6LGN - chains C and I of the 46 polymer chains in the assembly; structure by electron microscopy, 5.30 A resolution (low resolution: residue-level contacts below are approximate; hydrogen-bond / salt-bridge calls are withheld).

[Chain C]
Protein: Major capsid protein
Source organism: Human herpesvirus 3
UniProt: Q6QCL5 (Q6QCL5_HHV3); numbering as in UniProt (aligned over 1-1396)
Amino-acid sequence (1396 residues; row label = number of the first residue in the row):
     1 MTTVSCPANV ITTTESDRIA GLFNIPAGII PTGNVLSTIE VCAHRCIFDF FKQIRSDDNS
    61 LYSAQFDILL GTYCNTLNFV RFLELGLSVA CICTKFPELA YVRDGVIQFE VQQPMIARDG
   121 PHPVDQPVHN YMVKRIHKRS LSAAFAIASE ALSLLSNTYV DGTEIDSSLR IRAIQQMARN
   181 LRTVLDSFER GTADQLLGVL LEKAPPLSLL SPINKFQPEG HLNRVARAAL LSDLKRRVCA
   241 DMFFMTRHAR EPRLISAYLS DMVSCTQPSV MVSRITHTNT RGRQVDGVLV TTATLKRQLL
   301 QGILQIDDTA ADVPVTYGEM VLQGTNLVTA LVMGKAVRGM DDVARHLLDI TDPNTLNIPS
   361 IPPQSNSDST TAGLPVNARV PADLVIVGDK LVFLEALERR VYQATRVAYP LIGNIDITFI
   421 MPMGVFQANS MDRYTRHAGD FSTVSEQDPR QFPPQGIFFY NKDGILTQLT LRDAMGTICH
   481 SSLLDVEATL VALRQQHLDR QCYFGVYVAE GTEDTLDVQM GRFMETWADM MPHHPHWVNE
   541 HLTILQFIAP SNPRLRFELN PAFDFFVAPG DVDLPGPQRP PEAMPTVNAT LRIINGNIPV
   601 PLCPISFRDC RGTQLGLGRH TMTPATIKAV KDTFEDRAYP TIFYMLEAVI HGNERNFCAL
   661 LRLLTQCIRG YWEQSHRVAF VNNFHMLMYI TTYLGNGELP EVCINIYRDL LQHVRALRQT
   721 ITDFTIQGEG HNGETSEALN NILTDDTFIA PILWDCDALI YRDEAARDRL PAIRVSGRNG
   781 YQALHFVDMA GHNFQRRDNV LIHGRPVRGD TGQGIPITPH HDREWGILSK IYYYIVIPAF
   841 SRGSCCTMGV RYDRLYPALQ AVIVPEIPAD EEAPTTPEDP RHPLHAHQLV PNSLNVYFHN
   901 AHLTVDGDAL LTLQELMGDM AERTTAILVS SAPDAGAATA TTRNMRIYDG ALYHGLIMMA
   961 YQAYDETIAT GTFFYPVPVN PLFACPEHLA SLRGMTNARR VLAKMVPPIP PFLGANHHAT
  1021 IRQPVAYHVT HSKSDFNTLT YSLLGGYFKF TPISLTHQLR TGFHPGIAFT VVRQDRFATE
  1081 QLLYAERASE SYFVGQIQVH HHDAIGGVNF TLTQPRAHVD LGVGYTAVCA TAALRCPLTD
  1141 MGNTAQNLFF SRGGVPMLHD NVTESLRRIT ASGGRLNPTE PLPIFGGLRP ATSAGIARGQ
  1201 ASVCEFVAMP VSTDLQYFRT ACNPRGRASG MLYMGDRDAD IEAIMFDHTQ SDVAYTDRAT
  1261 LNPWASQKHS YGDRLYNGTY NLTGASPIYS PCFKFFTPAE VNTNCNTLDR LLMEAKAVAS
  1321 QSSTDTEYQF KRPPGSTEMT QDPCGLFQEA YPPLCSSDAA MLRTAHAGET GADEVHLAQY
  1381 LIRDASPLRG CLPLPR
Not modelled in the structure: 1-15, 348-374

[Chain I]
Protein: Small capsomere-interacting protein
Source organism: Human herpesvirus 3
UniProt: Q6QCN2 (Q6QCN2_HHV3); numbering as in UniProt (aligned over 1-235)
Amino-acid sequence (235 residues; each row starts with the number of its first residue):
     1 MTQPASSRVV FDPSNPTTFS VEAIAAYTPV ALIRLLNASG PLQPGHRVDI ADARSIYTVG
    61 AAASAARARA NHNANTIRRT AMFAETDPMT WLRPTVGLKR TFNPRIIRPQ PPNPSMSLGI
   121 SGPTILPQKT QSADQSALQQ PAALAFSGSS PQHPPPQTTS ASVGQQQHVV SGSSGQQPQQ
   181 GAQSSTVQPT TGSPPAAQGV PQSTPPPTQN TPQGGKGQTL SHTGQSGNAS RSRRV
Not modelled in the structure: 1-7, 108-235

[How chain C and chain I interact]
Pairs across the interface - 45 pairs, chain C then chain I:
  Glu-654(C) / Phe-83(I)
  Arg-655(C) / Met-82(I)
  Arg-655(C) / Phe-83(I)
  Cys-658(C) / Met-82(I)
  Cys-658(C) / Phe-83(I)
  Cys-658(C) / Arg-100(I)
  Ala-659(C) / Met-82(I)
  Ala-659(C) / Arg-100(I)
  Leu-661(C) / Lys-99(I)
  Leu-661(C) / Thr-101(I)
  Arg-662(C) / Thr-101(I)
  Arg-662(C) / Phe-102(I)
  Glu-698(C) / Thr-101(I)
  Met-789(C) / Ala-62(I)
  His-792(C) / Ser-55(I)
  Val-807(C) / Phe-83(I)
  Val-807(C) / Glu-85(I)
  Arg-808(C) / Ala-84(I)
  Arg-808(C) / Glu-85(I)
  Arg-854(C) / Arg-54(I)
  Pro-857(C) / Thr-58(I)
  Gln-860(C) / Thr-58(I)
  Gln-860(C) / Ala-61(I)
  Ile-863(C) / Ala-26(I)
  Ile-863(C) / Tyr-27(I)
  Val-864(C) / His-72(I)
  Pro-865(C) / His-72(I)
  Glu-866(C) / Asn-71(I)
  Glu-866(C) / His-72(I)
  Ile-867(C) / Asn-75(I)
  Glu-871(C) / Ile-107(I)
  Glu-872(C) / Ile-107(I)
  Val-890(C) / Tyr-27(I)
  Val-890(C) / Val-30(I)
  Pro-891(C) / Val-30(I)
  Pro-891(C) / Arg-34(I)
  Asn-892(C) / Val-30(I)
  Ser-893(C) / Val-30(I)
  Asp-908(C) / Pro-104(I)
  Leu-911(C) / Arg-69(I)
  Leu-911(C) / His-72(I)
  Gln-914(C) / Ala-65(I)
  Gln-914(C) / Arg-69(I)
  Glu-915(C) / Arg-69(I)
  Glu-915(C) / Arg-79(I)
Other interface residues (no listed pair), chain C (35 interface residues in all): Tyr-693, Tyr-856, Val-862, Pro-868, Ala-869, Thr-912
Other interface residues (no listed pair), chain I (30 interface residues in all): Tyr-57, Val-59, Ala-68, Asn-103, Ile-106

[Overview]
Chain C and chain I form an interface of 35 and 30 residues respectively.
Here chain C is Major capsid protein and chain I is Small capsomere-interacting protein, both from Human
herpesvirus 3. Entry 6LGN (The atomic structure of varicella zoster virus C-capsid) was determined by electron
microscopy (same publication as 6LGL).
